Entry 4DV3 (X-ray diffraction, 3.55 A resolution); this record covers chains A and C of the 21 polymer chains in the assembly.

# Chain A
Molecule: 16S rRNA
Organism: Thermus thermophilus
Sequence (1522 nucleotides; numbered 0 to 1544 plus 19 insertion-coded residues; 42 numbers in that range are skipped by the numbering (no residue carries them; nothing is unmodelled there); the number before each row is that of its first residue; a row labelled like 190A-190L holds insertion residues (190A, then the next letters in order); numbering starts at 0):
     0 UUUGUUGGAGAGUUUGAUCCUGGCUCAGGGUGAACGCUGGCGGCGUGCCU
    50 AAGACAUGCAAGUCGUGCGGG
    73 CCGCGGGGUUUU
    88 ACUCCG
    95 UGGUC
   101 AGCGGCGGACGGGUGAGUAACGCGUGGGU
  129A G
   130 ACCUACCCGGAAGAGGGGGACAACCCGGGGAAACUCGGGCUAAUCCCCCA
   180 UGUGGACCCGC
190A-190L CCCUUGGGGUGU
   191 GUCCAAAGGGCUUU
   216 GCCCGCUUCCGGAUGGGCCCGCGUCCCAUCAGCUAGUUGGUGGGGUAAUG
   266 GCCCACCAAGGCGACGACGGGUAGCCGGUCUGAGAGGAUGGCCGGCCACA
   316 GGGGCACUGAGACACGGGCCCCACUCCUACGGGAGGCAGCAGUUAGGAAU
   366 CUUCCGCAAUGGGCGCAAGCCUGACGGAGCGACGCCGCUUGGAGGAAGAA
   416 GCCCUUCGGGGUGUAAACUCCUGAA
   442 CCCGGGACGAAACCCCCGACGA
   474 GGGGACUGACGGUACCGGG
   494 GUAAUAGCGCCGGCCAACUCCGUGCCAGCAGCCGCGGUAAUACGGAGGGC
   544 GCGAGCGUUACCCGGAUUCACUGGGCGUAAAGGGCGUGUAGGCGGCCUGG
   594 GGCGUCCCAUGUGAAAGACCACGGCUCAACCGUGGGGGAGCGUGGGAUAC
   644 GCUCAGGCUAGACGGUGGGAGAGGGUGGUGGAAUUCCCGGAGUAGCGGUG
   694 AAAUGCGCAGAUACCGGGAGGAACGCCGAUGGCGAAGGCAGCCACCUGGU
   744 CCACCCGUGACGCUGAGGCGCGAAAGCGUGGGGAGCAAACCGGAUUAGAU
   794 ACCCGGGUAGUCCACGCCCUAAACGAUGCGCGCUAGGUCUCUGGGUCU
   848 CCUGGGGGCCGAAGCUAACGCGUUAAGCGCGCCGCCUGGGGAGUACGGCC
   898 GCAAGGCUGAAACUAAAAGGAAUUGACGGGGGCCCGCACAAGCGGUGGAG
   948 CAUGUGGUUUAAUUCGAAGXAACGCGAAGAACCUUACCAGGCCUUGACAU
   998 GCUAGG
 1003A G
  1004 AACCCGGGUGAAAGCCUGGGGUGCCCC
1030A-1030D GCGA
  1031 GGGGAGCCCUAGCACAGGUGCUGCAUGGCCGUCGUCAGCUCGUGCCGUGA
  1081 GGUGUUGGGUUAAGUCCCGCAACGAGCGCAACCCCCGCCGUUAGUUGCCA
  1131 GCGGUUCGGCCGGGCACUCUAACGGGACUGCCCGCGAAA
  1171 GCGGGAGGAAGGAGGGGACGACGUCUGGUCAGCAUGGCCCUUACGGCCUG
  1221 GGCGACACACGUGCUACAAUGCCCACUACAAAGCGAUGCCACCCGGCAAC
  1271 GGGGAGCUAAUCGCAAAAAGGUGGGCCCAGUUCGGAUUGGGGUCUGCAAC
  1321 CCGACCCCAUGAAGCCGGAAUCGCUAGUAAUCGCGGAUCAG
 1361A C
  1362 CAUGCCGCGGUGAAUACGUUCCCGGGCCUUGUACACACXGCCXGUXACGC
  1412 CAUGGGAGCGGGCUCUACCCGAAGUCGCCGGG
  1446 AGCCUACGGG
  1459 CAGGCGCCGAGGGUAGGGCCCGUGACUGGGGCGAAGUCGUAACAAGGUAG
  1509 CUGUACCGGAAGGUGCGGCUGGAUCCACUCCUUUCU
Unresolved in the structure: 0-4, 1534-1538
Modified / non-standard residues: PSU (pseudouridine-5'-monophosphate) at position 516, 7MG (7N-methyl-8-hydroguanosine-5'-monophosphate) at position 527, M2G (N2-dimethylguanosine-5'-monophosphate) at position 966, 5MC (5-methylcytidine-5'-monophosphate) at position 967, 2MG (2N-methylguanosine-5'-monophosphate) at position 1207, 5MC (5-methylcytidine-5'-monophosphate) at position 1400, 4OC (4n,o2'-methylcytidine-5'-monophosphate) at position 1402, 5MC (5-methylcytidine-5'-monophosphate) at position 1404, 5MC (5-methylcytidine-5'-monophosphate) at position 1407, UR3 (3-methyluridine-5'-monophoshate) at position 1498, MA6 (6N-dimethyladenosine-5'-monophoshate) at position 1518, MA6 (6N-dimethyladenosine-5'-monophoshate) at position 1519, PSU (pseudouridine-5'-monophosphate) at position 1540, PSU (pseudouridine-5'-monophosphate) at position 1541
Differences from the reference sequence: engineered mutation A912 (C1535 in M26923.1); conflict C1534 (A2157 in M26923.1), A1535 (C2158 in M26923.1)
Metal / ion sites: Mg2+ site 1 near G7 (its only coordinating residue here); Mg2+ site 2 near G21 (its only coordinating residue here); Mg2+ site 3: C48, U49, G115; Mg2+ site 4 near A53 (its only coordinating residue here); Mg2+ site 5: C58, U387; Mg2+ site 6: A59, U387; Mg2+ site 7: G69, G97; Mg2+ site 8 near G105 (its only coordinating residue here); Mg2+ site 9: A109, G331; Mg2+ site 10 near G111 (its only coordinating residue here); Mg2+ site 11: G117, G289; Mg2+ site 12: C121, G124, U125, G236; 106 more Mg2+ sites not listed
Ligand contacts: streptomycin (SRY): U12, U14, C526, 7MG_527, A912, A913, A914, A915, C1490, G1491

# Chain C
Protein: ribosomal protein S3
Organism: Thermus thermophilus
Reference sequence: P80372 (CRS3_THET8); numbering as in UniProt (aligned over 1-239)
Amino-acid sequence (239 residues; row label = number of the first residue in the row):
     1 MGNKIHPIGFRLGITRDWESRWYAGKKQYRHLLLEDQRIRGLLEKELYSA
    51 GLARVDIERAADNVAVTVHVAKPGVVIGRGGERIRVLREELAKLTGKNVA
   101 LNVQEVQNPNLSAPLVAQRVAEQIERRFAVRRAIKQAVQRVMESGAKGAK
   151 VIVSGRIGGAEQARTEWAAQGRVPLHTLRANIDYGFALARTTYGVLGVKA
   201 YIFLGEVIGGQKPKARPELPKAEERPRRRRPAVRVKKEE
Unresolved in the structure: 1, 208-239

# How chain A and chain C interact
Contacting residue pairs - 67 pairs, chain A then chain C:
  U421(A) - Arg126(C)  hydrogen bond to the base
  G530(A) - Glu161(C)  phosphate contact
  A532(A) - Arg156(C)  salt bridge to the phosphate
  A532(A) - Gly158(C)  hydrogen bond to the base
  A532(A) - Gly159(C)  base contact
  A532(A) - Tyr193(C)  base contact
  A1055(A) - Arg156(C)  hydrogen bond to the sugar
  A1055(A) - Glu161(C)  phosphate contact
  A1055(A) - Tyr193(C)  base contact
  A1055(A) - Gly194(C)  base contact
  U1056(A) - Gln162(C)  phosphate contact
  U1056(A) - Ala163(C)  sugar contact
  U1056(A) - Val195(C)  hydrogen bond to the sugar
  G1057(A) - Ser154(C)  phosphate contact
  G1057(A) - Gly155(C)  sugar contact
  G1057(A) - Ala163(C)  phosphate contact
  G1057(A) - Leu188(C)  sugar contact
  G1057(A) - Val195(C)  sugar contact
  G1057(A) - Gly197(C)  hydrogen bond to the sugar
  G1058(A) - Ser154(C)  phosphate contact
  G1058(A) - Phe186(C)  sugar contact
  G1058(A) - Gly197(C)  phosphate contact
  G1058(A) - Lys199(C)  salt bridge to the phosphate
  C1059(A) - Lys199(C)  salt bridge to the phosphate
  C1060(A) - Gly2(C)  hydrogen bond to the phosphate
  C1060(A) - Asn3(C)  phosphate contact
  C1060(A) - Ile5(C)  phosphate contact
  G1061(A) - Gly2(C)  phosphate contact
  U1062(A) - Gly2(C)  base contact
  U1062(A) - Asn3(C)  hydrogen bond to the base
  G1106(A) - Gly171(C)  sugar contact
  G1106(A) - Arg172(C)  phosphate contact
  G1106(A) - Val173(C)  phosphate contact
  C1107(A) - Arg172(C)  salt bridge to the phosphate
  C1107(A) - Val173(C)  hydrogen bond to the phosphate
  C1107(A) - Pro174(C)  phosphate contact
  G1108(A) - Pro174(C)  phosphate contact
  G1108(A) - Leu175(C)  hydrogen bond to the phosphate
  G1108(A) - His176(C)  phosphate contact
  C1109(A) - His176(C)  salt bridge to the phosphate
  A1111(A) - His176(C)  hydrogen bond to the base
  A1111(A) - Thr177(C)  hydrogen bond to the base
  C1112(A) - His176(C)  hydrogen bond to the base
  C1112(A) - Thr177(C)  base contact
  C1112(A) - Leu178(C)  hydrogen bond to the base
  C1112(A) - Arg179(C)  hydrogen bond to the sugar
  C1113(A) - Ile14(C)  sugar contact
  C1189(A) - Ile5(C)  sugar contact
  C1189(A) - Phe10(C)  sugar contact
  C1189(A) - His176(C)  sugar contact
  G1190(A) - Lys4(C)  hydrogen bond to the phosphate
  G1190(A) - Ile5(C)  hydrogen bond to the phosphate
  G1190(A) - His176(C)  sugar contact
  A1191(A) - Asn3(C)  phosphate contact
  A1191(A) - Lys4(C)  salt bridge to the phosphate
  C1192(A) - Lys4(C)  salt bridge to the phosphate
  C1192(A) - Lys150(C)  salt bridge to the phosphate
  C1192(A) - Trp167(C)  sugar contact
  G1193(A) - Asn3(C)  base contact
  G1193(A) - Trp167(C)  hydrogen bond to the phosphate
  U1196(A) - Gln162(C)  hydrogen bond to the base
  U1205(A) - Val195(C)  sugar contact
  G1206(A) - Thr191(C)  sugar contact
  G1206(A) - Thr192(C)  hydrogen bond to the sugar
  G1206(A) - Tyr193(C)  sugar contact
  G1206(A) - Gly194(C)  sugar contact
  U1278(A) - Lys26(C)  hydrogen bond to the sugar
Also at the interface, not in a pair above, chain A (31 interface residues in all): A1110, A1188, A1256, A1279
Also at the interface, not in a pair above, chain C (43 interface residues in all): Lys27, Arg127, Ala160, Thr165, Tyr184, Leu196, Val198

# Summary
Chain A and chain C form an interface of 31 and 43 residues respectively, with 20 hydrogen bonds and 8 salt
bridges. Polar contacts include U421(A)-Arg126(C), A532(A)-Gly158(C) and U1062(A)-Asn3(C). Bound to chain A:
streptomycin. The Mg2+ site 3 is built by C48(A), U49(A) and G115(A).
Chain A is 16S rRNA and chain C is ribosomal protein S3, both from Thermus thermophilus; the structure,
Crystal structure of the Thermus thermophilus 30S ribosomal subunit with a 16S rRNA mutation, C912A, bound
..., was determined by X-ray diffraction.
